Entry 6UU3 (X-ray diffraction, 4.00 A resolution (low resolution: residue-level contacts below are approximate; hydrogen-bond / salt-bridge calls are withheld)); this record covers chains DDD and EEE of the 9 polymer chains in the assembly.

[Chain DDD]
Protein: DNA-directed RNA polymerase subunit beta'
Source organism: Escherichia coli
Notes: EC 2.7.7.6
Reference sequence: P0A8T7 (RPOC_ECOLI); residues 1-1407 here = UniProt positions 1-1407
Sequence (1407 residues; numbered 1 to 1407; the number before each row is that of its first residue):
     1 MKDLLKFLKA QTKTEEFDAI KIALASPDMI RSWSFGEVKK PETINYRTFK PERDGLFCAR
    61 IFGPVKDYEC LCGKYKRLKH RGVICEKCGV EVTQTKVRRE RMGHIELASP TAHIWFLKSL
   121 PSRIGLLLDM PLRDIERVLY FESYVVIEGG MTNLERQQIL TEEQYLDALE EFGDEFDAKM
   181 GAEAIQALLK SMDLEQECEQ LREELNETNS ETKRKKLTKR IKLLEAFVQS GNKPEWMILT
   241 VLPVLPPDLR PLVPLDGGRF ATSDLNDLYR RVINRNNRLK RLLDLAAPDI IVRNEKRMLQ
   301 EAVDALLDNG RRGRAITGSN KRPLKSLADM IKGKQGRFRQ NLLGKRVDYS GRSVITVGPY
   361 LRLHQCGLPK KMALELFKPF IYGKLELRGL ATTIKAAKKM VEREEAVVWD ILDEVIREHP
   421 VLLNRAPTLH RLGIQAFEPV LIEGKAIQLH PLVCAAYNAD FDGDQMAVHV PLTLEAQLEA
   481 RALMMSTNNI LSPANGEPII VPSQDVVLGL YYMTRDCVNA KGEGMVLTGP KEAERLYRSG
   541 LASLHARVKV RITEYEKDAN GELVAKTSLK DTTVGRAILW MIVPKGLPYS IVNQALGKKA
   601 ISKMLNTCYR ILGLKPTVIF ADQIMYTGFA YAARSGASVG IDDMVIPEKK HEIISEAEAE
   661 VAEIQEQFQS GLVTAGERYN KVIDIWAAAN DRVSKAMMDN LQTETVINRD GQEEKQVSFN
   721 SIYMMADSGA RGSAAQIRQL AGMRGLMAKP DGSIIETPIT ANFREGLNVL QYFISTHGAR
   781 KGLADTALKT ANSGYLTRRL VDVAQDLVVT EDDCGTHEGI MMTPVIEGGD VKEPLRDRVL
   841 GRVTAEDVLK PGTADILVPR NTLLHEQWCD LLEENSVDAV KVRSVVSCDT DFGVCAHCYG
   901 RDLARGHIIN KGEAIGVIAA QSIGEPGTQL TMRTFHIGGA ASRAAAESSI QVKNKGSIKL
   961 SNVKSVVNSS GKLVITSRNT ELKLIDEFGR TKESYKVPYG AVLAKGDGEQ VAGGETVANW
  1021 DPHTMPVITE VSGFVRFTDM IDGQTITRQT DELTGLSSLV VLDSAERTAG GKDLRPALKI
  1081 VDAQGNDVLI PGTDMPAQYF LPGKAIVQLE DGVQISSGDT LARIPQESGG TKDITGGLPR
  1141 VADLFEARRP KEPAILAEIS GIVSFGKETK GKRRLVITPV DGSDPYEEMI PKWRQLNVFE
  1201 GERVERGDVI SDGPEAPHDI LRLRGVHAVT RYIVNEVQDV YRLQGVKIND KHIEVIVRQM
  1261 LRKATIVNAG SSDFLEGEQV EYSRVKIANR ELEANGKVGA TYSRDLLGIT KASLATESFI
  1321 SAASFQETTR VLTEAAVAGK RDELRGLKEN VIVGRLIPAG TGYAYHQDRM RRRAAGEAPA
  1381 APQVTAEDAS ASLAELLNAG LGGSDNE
Disordered / not traced: 1-14, 1377-1407
Bound ions: Zn2+ site 1: C72, C85, C88; Mg2+ site 1: D460, D462, D464 (together with CTP); Mg2+ site 2: D460, D462 (together with CTP); Zn2+ site 2: C814, C898
Ligand contacts:
  - CTP: R425, P427, N458, D460, D462, Q929, M932, R933, H936
  - D4M ([(5R)-5-(5-methyl-2,4-dioxo-3,4-dihydropyrimidin-1(2h)-yl)-2,5-dihydrofuran-2-yl]methyl dihydrogen phosphate): R425, D462, D464

[Chain EEE]
Protein: DNA-directed RNA polymerase subunit omega
Source organism: Escherichia coli
Notes: EC 2.7.7.6
Reference sequence: P0A800 (RPOZ_ECOLI); residues 2-91 here = UniProt positions 2-91
Sequence (90 residues; row label = number of the first residue in the row):
     2 ARVTVQDAVE KIGNRFDLVL VAARRARQMQ VGGKDPLVPE ENDKTTVIAL REIEEGLINN
    62 QILDVRERQE QQEQEAAELQ AVTAIAEGRR
Disordered / not traced: 81-91

[Chain DDD / chain EEE interface]
Residue-residue contacts (46):
  H364(DDD) - V4(EEE)
  K384(DDD) - K45(EEE)
  E414(DDD) - K45(EEE)
  V415(DDD) - K45(EEE)
  R417(DDD) - N43(EEE)
  R417(DDD) - K45(EEE)
  E418(DDD) - N43(EEE)
  E418(DDD) - D44(EEE)
  E418(DDD) - K45(EEE)
  E418(DDD) - V48(EEE)
  L474(DDD) - R28(EEE)
  L474(DDD) - T46(EEE)
  E475(DDD) - A24(EEE)
  E475(DDD) - R28(EEE)
  Q477(DDD) - T47(EEE)
  L478(DDD) - V20(EEE)
  L478(DDD) - A23(EEE)
  L478(DDD) - A24(EEE)
  L478(DDD) - T47(EEE)
  R481(DDD) - R3(EEE)
  R481(DDD) - V6(EEE)
  R481(DDD) - L51(EEE)
  A482(DDD) - R16(EEE)
  A482(DDD) - V20(EEE)
  L483(DDD) - R16(EEE)
  L483(DDD) - F17(EEE)
  M485(DDD) - V4(EEE)
  T487(DDD) - T5(EEE)
  N488(DDD) - T5(EEE)
  N488(DDD) - R16(EEE)
  L614(DDD) - T5(EEE)
  L614(DDD) - Q7(EEE)
  K615(DDD) - A2(EEE)
  K615(DDD) - D8(EEE)
  R905(DDD) - V10(EEE)
  R905(DDD) - G14(EEE)
  R905(DDD) - R16(EEE)
  N910(DDD) - N15(EEE)
  N910(DDD) - R16(EEE)
  K911(DDD) - N15(EEE)
  K911(DDD) - F17(EEE)
  G912(DDD) - F17(EEE)
  E913(DDD) - F17(EEE)
  G1360(DDD) - F17(EEE)
  T1361(DDD) - L21(EEE)
  A1364(DDD) - L21(EEE)
Also at the interface, not in a pair above, chain DDD (30 interface residues in all): R362, T473, E479, V618
Also at the interface, not in a pair above, chain EEE (27 interface residues in all): L19, A27, Q31

[Summary]
30 residues of chain DDD face 27 of chain EEE across their interface. Chain DDD binds CTP and compound D4M.
The Zn2+ site 1 is built by C72(DDD), C85(DDD) and C88(DDD). D460(DDD), D462(DDD) and D464(DDD) coordinate
Mg2+ site 1.
Chain DDD is DNA-directed RNA polymerase subunit beta' and chain EEE is DNA-directed RNA polymerase subunit
omega, both from Escherichia coli; the structure, E. coli sigma-S transcription initiation complex with a 4-nt
RNA and a CTP ("Old" crystal soaked ..., was determined by X-ray diffraction (same publication as 6UTV, 6UTW,
6UTX, 6UTY, 6UTZ, 6UU0 and 11 further entries).
